Entry 6KNZ (X-ray diffraction, 2.48 A resolution); this record covers chains A and E of the 6 polymer chains in the assembly.

== Chain A ==
Name: Tubulin alpha-1B chain
Organism: Bos taurus
UniProtKB: P81947 (TBA1B_BOVIN); residue numbers follow UniProt; this construct covers 1-450
Chain sequence (450 residues; row label = number of the first residue in the row):
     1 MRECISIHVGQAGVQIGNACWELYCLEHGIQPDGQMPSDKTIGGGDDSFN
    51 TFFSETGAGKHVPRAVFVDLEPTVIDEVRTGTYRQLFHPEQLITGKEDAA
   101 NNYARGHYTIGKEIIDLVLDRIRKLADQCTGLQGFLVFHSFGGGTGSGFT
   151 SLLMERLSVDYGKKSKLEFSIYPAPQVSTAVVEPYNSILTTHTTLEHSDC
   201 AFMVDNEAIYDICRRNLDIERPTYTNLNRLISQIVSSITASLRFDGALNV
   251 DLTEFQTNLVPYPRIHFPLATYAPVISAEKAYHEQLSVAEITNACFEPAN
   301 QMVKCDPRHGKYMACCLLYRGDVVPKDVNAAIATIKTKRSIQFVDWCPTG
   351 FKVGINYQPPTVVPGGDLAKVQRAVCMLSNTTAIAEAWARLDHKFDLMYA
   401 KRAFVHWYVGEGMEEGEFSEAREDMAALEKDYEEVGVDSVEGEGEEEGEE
Unresolved in the structure: 439-450
Ion coordination: Ca2+: Asp39, Thr41, Gly44, Glu55
Residues lining bound ligands:
  - DN0 (2-[5-[4-(2-morpholin-4-ylethoxy)phenyl]pyridin-2-yl]-N-(phenylmethyl)ethanamide): Asn101, Ser178, Thr179, Ala180, Glu183
  - GTP (guanosine-5'-triphosphate): Gly10, Gln11, Ala12, Gln15, Ile16, Asp69, Asp98, Ala99, Ala100, Asn101, Ser140, Gly142, Gly143, Gly144, Thr145, Gly146, Ile171, Pro173, Val177, Ser178, Thr179, Glu183, Asn206, Tyr224, Leu227, Asn228, Ile231

== Chain E ==
Name: Stathmin-4
Organism: Rattus norvegicus
UniProtKB: P63043 (STMN4_RAT); residues 5-145 here correspond to UniProt positions 49-189 (UniProt number = residue number + 44)
Chain sequence (143 residues; row label = number of the first residue in the row):
     3 MADMEVIELNKCTSGQSFEVILKPPSFDGVPEFNASLPRRRDPSLEEIQK
    53 KLEAAEERRKYQEAELLKHLAEKREHEREVIQKAIEENNNFIKMAKEKLA
   103 QKMESNKENREAHLAAMLERLQEKDKHAEEVRKNKELKEEASR
Unresolved in the structure: 3-5, 29-43, 144-145
Differences from the reference sequence: expression tag (3-4)
UniProt features mapped onto this chain:
  - modified residue: Ser46 (Phosphoserine)

== Chain A / chain E interface ==
Pairs across the interface - 65 pairs, chain A then chain E:
  His107(A) - Lys53(E)  hydrogen bond
  Tyr108(A) - Lys53(E)
  Tyr108(A) - Leu54(E)  hydrophobic
  Tyr108(A) - Ala57(E)  hydrophobic
  Tyr108(A) - Arg61(E)
  Thr109(A) - Arg61(E)  hydrogen bond
  Lys112(A) - Leu54(E)
  Lys112(A) - Glu58(E)  salt bridge
  Leu152(A) - Leu54(E)  hydrophobic
  Glu155(A) - Ile50(E)
  Glu155(A) - Lys53(E)  salt bridge
  Arg156(A) - Leu47(E)
  Arg156(A) - Gln51(E)
  Ser158(A) - Asp44(E)
  Val159(A) - Pro45(E)
  Val159(A) - Leu47(E)
  Glu196(A) - Asp44(E)
  His197(A) - Pro45(E)
  Asp245(A) - Cys14(E)
  Asp245(A) - Ser16(E)  hydrogen bond (backbone-side chain)
  Ala247(A) - Asn12(E)
  Ala247(A) - Ser19(E)
  Leu248(A) - Ser19(E)
  Pro325(A) - Gln18(E)
  Pro325(A) - Phe20(E)  hydrophobic
  Asn329(A) - Met6(E)
  Asn329(A) - Val8(E)
  Asn329(A) - Phe20(E)
  Asn329(A) - Val22(E)
  Ile332(A) - Met6(E)  hydrophobic
  Ile332(A) - Val22(E)  hydrophobic
  Ala333(A) - Met6(E)
  Lys336(A) - Leu24(E)
  Asp345(A) - Pro27(E)
  Asp345(A) - Ser28(E)  hydrogen bond (backbone-backbone)
  Cys347(A) - Pro27(E)
  Pro348(A) - Lys25(E)
  Pro348(A) - Pro27(E)
  Thr349(A) - Ile23(E)
  Thr349(A) - Leu24(E)  hydrogen bond (backbone-backbone)
  Thr349(A) - Lys25(E)  hydrogen bond (backbone-backbone)
  Gly350(A) - Val22(E)
  Phe351(A) - Glu21(E)
  Phe351(A) - Val22(E)  hydrogen bond (backbone-backbone)
  Phe351(A) - Leu24(E)  hydrophobic
  Lys352(A) - Phe20(E)
  Lys352(A) - Glu21(E)  salt bridge
  Val353(A) - Ser19(E)
  Val353(A) - Phe20(E)  hydrogen bond (backbone-backbone)
  Gly354(A) - Gln18(E)
  Ile355(A) - Gly17(E)
  Ile355(A) - Gln18(E)  hydrogen bond (backbone-backbone)
  Asn356(A) - Ser16(E)
  Tyr357(A) - Thr15(E)
  Tyr357(A) - Ser16(E)  hydrogen bond (backbone-backbone)
  Tyr357(A) - Gly17(E)
  Tyr357(A) - Gln18(E)  hydrogen bond
  Val409(A) - Gln64(E)
  Gly410(A) - Arg61(E)
  Gly410(A) - Gln64(E)
  Glu411(A) - Arg61(E)  hydrogen bond (backbone-side chain)
  Gly412(A) - Ala57(E)
  Gly412(A) - Arg60(E)  hydrogen bond (backbone-side chain)
  Gly412(A) - Arg61(E)
  Glu414(A) - Arg60(E)  salt bridge
Interface residues without a listed pair, chain A (41 interface residues in all): Gly246, Val328, Trp346, Gln358, Met413
Interface residues without a listed pair, chain E (32 interface residues in all): Pro26, Ser46, Glu55

== In short ==
The interface between chain A and chain E involves 41 residues on one side and 32 on the other; the contacts
include 13 hydrogen bonds and 4 salt bridges. Polar contacts include Lys112(A)-Glu58(E), Glu155(A)-Lys53(E)
and Lys352(A)-Glu21(E). Ligands of chain A: GTP and compound DN0.
Here chain A is Tubulin alpha-1B chain (Bos taurus) and chain E is Stathmin-4 (Rattus norvegicus). Entry 6KNZ
(Crystal structure of T2R-TTL-KXO1 complex) was determined by X-ray diffraction.
